3ADB - chains A and B of the 4 polymer chains in the assembly; structure by X-ray diffraction, 2.80 A resolution.

[Chain A (and B)]
Name: L-seryl-tRNA(Sec) kinase
Source organism: Methanocaldococcus jannaschii
Notes: EC 2.7.1.-; chain B of this document is another copy of the same molecule, construct and numbering; everything in this record applies to it too
UniProt: Q58933 (PSTK_METJA); residue numbers follow UniProt; this construct covers 1-248
Chain sequence (259 residues; row label = number of the first residue in the row; numbers below 1 keep their minus sign (Mse-10 is residue -10)):
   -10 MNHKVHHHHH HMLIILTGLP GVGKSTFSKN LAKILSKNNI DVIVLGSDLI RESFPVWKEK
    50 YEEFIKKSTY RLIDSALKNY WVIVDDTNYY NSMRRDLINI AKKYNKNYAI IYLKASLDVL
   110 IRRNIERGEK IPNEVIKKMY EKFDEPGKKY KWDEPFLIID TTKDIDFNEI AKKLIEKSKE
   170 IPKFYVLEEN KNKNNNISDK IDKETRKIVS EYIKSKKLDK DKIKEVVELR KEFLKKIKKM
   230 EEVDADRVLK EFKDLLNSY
Disordered / not traced: -10 to -2 (chain B: -8 to -5, 174-181)
Construct notes: expression tag (-10 to 0)
Modified residues: Mse-10 (selenomethionine); Mse1, Mse82, Mse128, Mse229 (selenomethionine; parent Met)
UniProt features mapped onto this chain:
  - binding site (ATP): Gly7 to Ser14

[How chain A and chain B interact]
Contacting residue pairs - 46 pairs, chain A then chain B:
  Ala21(A) - Pro44(B)  hydrophobic
  Lys22(A) - Pro44(B)
  Ser25(A) - Pro44(B)
  Ser25(A) - Val45(B)
  Asp30(A) - Lys47(B)  salt bridge
  Asp30(A) - Lys49(B)  salt bridge
  Asp30(A) - Tyr50(B)  hydrogen bond
  Val31(A) - Phe43(B)
  Val31(A) - Pro44(B)
  Ile32(A) - Ser42(B)
  Ile32(A) - Phe43(B)  hydrophobic
  Val33(A) - Ser42(B)  hydrogen bond (backbone-backbone)
  Leu38(A) - Leu38(B)
  Leu38(A) - Ser42(B)
  Ile39(A) - Ile32(B)
  Ile39(A) - Leu61(B)  hydrophobic
  Ser42(A) - Ile32(B)
  Ser42(A) - Val33(B)  hydrogen bond (backbone-backbone)
  Ser42(A) - Leu38(B)
  Phe43(A) - Val31(B)
  Phe43(A) - Ile32(B)  hydrophobic
  Phe43(A) - Tyr69(B)  hydrophobic
  Pro44(A) - Ala21(B)
  Pro44(A) - Lys22(B)
  Pro44(A) - Ser25(B)
  Pro44(A) - Val31(B)
  Val45(A) - Ser25(B)
  Lys47(A) - Asp30(B)  salt bridge
  Lys49(A) - Asp30(B)  salt bridge
  Lys49(A) - Tyr69(B)
  Tyr50(A) - Asp30(B)  hydrogen bond
  Tyr50(A) - Tyr69(B)  hydrophobic
  Phe53(A) - Ile32(B)  hydrophobic
  Phe53(A) - Ser64(B)
  Phe53(A) - Ala65(B)  hydrophobic
  Phe53(A) - Tyr69(B)
  Ser57(A) - Leu61(B)
  Arg60(A) - Arg60(B)
  Leu61(A) - Ile39(B)  hydrophobic
  Ser64(A) - Phe53(B)
  Ser64(A) - Arg60(B)
  Ala65(A) - Phe53(B)  hydrophobic
  Tyr69(A) - Phe43(B)  hydrophobic
  Tyr69(A) - Lys49(B)
  Tyr69(A) - Tyr50(B)
  Tyr69(A) - Phe53(B)  hydrophobic
Also at the interface, not in a pair above, chain A (24 interface residues in all): Leu34
Also at the interface, not in a pair above, chain B (24 interface residues in all): Leu34, Ser57

[In short]
The chain A/chain B interface involves 24 residues from each chain; the contacts include 4 hydrogen bonds and
4 salt bridges. Among the polar pairs are Asp30(A)-Lys47(B), Asp30(A)-Lys49(B) and Asp30(A)-Tyr50(B). From
UniProt: 8 ATP-binding residues on chain A.
Both chains are L-seryl-tRNA(Sec) kinase (Methanocaldococcus jannaschii). Entry 3ADB (Crystal structure of
O-phosphoseryl-tRNA kinase complexed with selenocysteine tRNA and AMPPNP (crystal type 1)) was determined by
X-ray diffraction, deposited together with 3ADC and 3ADD.
